PDB entry 7MJQ | electron microscopy, 4.20 A resolution (low resolution: residue-level contacts below are approximate; hydrogen-bond / salt-bridge calls are withheld) | chains D and G of the 6 polymer chains in the assembly

== Chain D ==
Molecule: ATP-sensitive inward rectifier potassium channel 8
Organism: Rattus norvegicus
UniProt: Q63664 (KCNJ8_RAT); residues 1-424 here = UniProt positions 1-424
Chain sequence (424 residues; numbered 1 to 424; the number before each row is that of its first residue):
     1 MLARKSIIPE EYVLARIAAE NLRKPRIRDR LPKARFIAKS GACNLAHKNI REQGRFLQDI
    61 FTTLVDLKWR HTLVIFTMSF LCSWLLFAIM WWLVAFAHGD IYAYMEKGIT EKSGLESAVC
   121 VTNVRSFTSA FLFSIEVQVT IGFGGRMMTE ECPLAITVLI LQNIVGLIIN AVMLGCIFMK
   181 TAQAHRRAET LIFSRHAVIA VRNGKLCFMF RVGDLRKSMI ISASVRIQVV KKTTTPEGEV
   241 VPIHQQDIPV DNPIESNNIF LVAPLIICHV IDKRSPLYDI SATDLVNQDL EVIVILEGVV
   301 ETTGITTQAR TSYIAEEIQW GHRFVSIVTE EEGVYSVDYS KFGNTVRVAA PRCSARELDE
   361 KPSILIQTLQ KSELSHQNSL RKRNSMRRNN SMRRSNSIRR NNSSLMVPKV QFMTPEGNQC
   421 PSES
Not modelled in the structure: 1-29, 367-424
Ligand contacts:
  - ATP (adenosine-5'-triphosphate), molecule 1: Asn-49, Ile-50, Arg-51
  - ATP, molecule 2: Ile-192, Phe-193, Ser-194, Arg-195, Phe-342, Gly-343
UniProt features mapped onto this chain:
  - motif: Thr-140 to Gly-145 (Selectivity filter)
  - site: Asn-170 (Role in the control of polyamine-mediated channel gating and in the blocking by intracellular magnesium)
  - modified residue: Ser-6 (Phosphoserine)

== Chain G ==
Molecule: Isoform SUR2B of ATP-binding cassette sub-family C member 9
Organism: Rattus norvegicus
UniProt: Q63563 (ABCC9_RAT), isoform Q63563-2; residues 1-1545 here = UniProt positions 1-1545
Chain sequence (1545 residues; row label = number of the first residue in the row):
     1 MSLSFCGNNI SSYNIYHGVL QNPCFVDALN LVPHVFLLFI TFPILFIGWG SQSSKVQIHH
    61 NTWLHFPGHN LRWILTFALL FVHVCEIAEG IVSDSQRASR HLHLFMPAVM GFVATTTSIV
   121 YYHNIETSNF PKLLLALFLY WVMAFITKTI KLVKYWQLGW GMSDLRFCIT GVMVILNGLL
   181 MAVEINVIRV RRYVFFMNPQ KVKPPEDLQD LGVRFLQPFV NLLSKATYWW MNTLIISAHR
   241 KPIDLKAIGK LPIAMRAVTN YVCLKEAYEE QKKKAADHPN RTPSIWLAMY RAFGRPILLS
   301 STFRYLADLL GFAGPLCISG IVQRVNEPKN NTTRFSETLS SKEFLENAHV LAVLLFLALI
   361 LQRTFLQASY YVTIETGINL RGALLAMIYN KILRLSTSNL SMGEMTLGQI NNLVAIETNQ
   421 LMWFLFLCPN LWAMPVQIIM GVILLYNLLG SSALVGAAVI VLLAPIQYFI ATKLAEAQKS
   481 TLDYSTERLK KTNEILKGIK LLKLYAWEHI FCKSVEETRM KELSSLKTFA LYTSLSIFMN
   541 AAIPIAAVLA TFVTHAYASG NNLKPAEAFA SLSLFHILVT PLFLLSTVVR FAVKAIISVQ
   601 KLNEFLLSDE IGEDSWRTGE GTLPFESCKK HTGVQSKPIN RKQPGRYHLD NYEQARRLRP
   661 AETEDVAIKV TNGYFSWGSG LATLSNIDIR IPTGQLTMIV GQVGCGKSSL LLAILGEMQT
   721 LEGKVYWNNV NESEPSFEAT RSRSRYSVAY AAQKPWLLNA TVEENITFGS SFNRQRYKAV
   781 TDACSLQPDI DLLPFGDQTE IGERGINLSG GQRQRICVAR ALYQNTNIVF LDDPFSALDI
   841 HLSDHLMQEG ILKFLQDDKR TVVLVTHKLQ YLTHADWIIA MKDGSVLREG TLKDIQTKDV
   901 ELYEHWKTLM NRQDQELEKD MEADQTTLER KTLRRAMYSR EAKAQMEDED EEEEEEEDED
   961 DNMSTVMRLR TKMPWKTCWW YLTSGGFFLL FLMIFSKLLK HSVIVAIDYW LATWTSEYSI
  1021 NDPGKADQTF YVAGFSILCG AGIFLCLVTS LTVEWMGLTA AKNLHHNLLN KIILGPIRFF
  1081 DTTPLGLILN RFSADTNIID QHIPPTLESL TRSTLLCLSA IGMISYATPV FLIALAPLGV
  1141 AFYFIQKYFR VASKDLQELD DSTQLPLLCH FSETAEGLTT IRAFRHETRF KQRMLELTDT
  1201 NNIAYLFLSA ANRWLEVRTD YLGACIVLTA SIASISGSSN SGLVGLGLLY ALTITNYLNW
  1261 VVRNLADLEV QMGAVKKVNS FLTMESENYE GTMDPSQVPE HWPQEGEIKI HDLCVRYENN
  1321 LKPVLKHVKA YIKPGQKVGI CGRTGSGKSS LSLAFFRMVD IFDGKIVIDG IDISKLPLHT
  1381 LRSRLSIILQ DPILFSGSIR FNLDPECKCT DDRLWEALEI AQLKNMVKSL PGGLDATVTE
  1441 GGENFSVGQR QLFCLARAFV RKSSILIMDE ATASIDMATE NILQKVVMTA FADRTVVTIA
  1501 HRVHTILTAD LVIVMKRGNI LEYDTPESLL AQEDGVFASF VRADM
Not modelled in the structure: 199-1545
Glycans and other covalent adducts: N-acetylglucosamine (NAG) linked to Asn-9
UniProt features mapped onto this chain:
  - binding site (ATP): Gly-701 to Ser-708, Gly-1342 to Ser-1349
  - glycosylation (N-linked (GlcNAc...) asparagine): Asn-9, Asn-330, Asn-331

== Chain D / chain G interface ==
Pairs across the interface - 4 pairs, chain D then chain G:
  Gln-53(D) / Ser-54(G)
  Gly-54(D) / Ser-54(G)
  Arg-55(D) / Phe-130(G)
  Thr-63(D) / Gly-48(G)
Interface residues without a listed pair, chain G (4 interface residues in all): Asn-129

== In short ==
The chain D/chain G interface involves 4 residues from each chain. Bound to chain D: ATP. N-acetylglucosamine
is covalently linked to Asn-9(G). UniProt lists 16 ATP-binding residues on chain G.
Here chain D is ATP-sensitive inward rectifier potassium channel 8 and chain G is Isoform SUR2B of ATP-binding
cassette sub-family C member 9, both from Rattus norvegicus. Entry 7MJQ (Vascular KATP channel: Kir6.1 SUR2B
quatrefoil-like conformation 2) was determined by electron microscopy together with 7MIT, 7MJO and 7MJP from
the same study.
